PDB entry 3BE0 | X-ray diffraction, 3.05 A resolution | chain A

== Chain A ==
Molecule: P450cin
From: Citrobacter braakii
Reference sequence: Q8VQF6 (Q8VQF6_CITBR); residues 8-404 here = UniProt positions 8-404
Amino-acid sequence (397 residues; row label = number of the first residue in the row):
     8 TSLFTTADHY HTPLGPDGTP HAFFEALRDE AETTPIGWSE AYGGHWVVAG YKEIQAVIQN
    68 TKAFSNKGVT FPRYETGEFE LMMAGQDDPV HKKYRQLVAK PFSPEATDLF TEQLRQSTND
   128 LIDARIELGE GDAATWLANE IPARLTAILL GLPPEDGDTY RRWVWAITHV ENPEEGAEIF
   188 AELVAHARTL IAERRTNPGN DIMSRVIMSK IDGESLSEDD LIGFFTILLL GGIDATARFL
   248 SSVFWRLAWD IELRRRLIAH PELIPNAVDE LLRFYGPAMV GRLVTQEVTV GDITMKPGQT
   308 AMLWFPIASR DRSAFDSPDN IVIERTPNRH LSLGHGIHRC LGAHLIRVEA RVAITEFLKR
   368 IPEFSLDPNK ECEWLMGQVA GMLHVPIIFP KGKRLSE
Differences from the reference sequence: engineered mutation A242 (Asn in Q8VQF6)
Ion coordination: heme Fe near C347 (its only coordinating residue here)
Small-molecule neighbours:
  - 1,8-cineole (CNL; 1,3,3-trimethyl-2-oxabicyclo[2.2.2]octane): T77, Y81, L88, I234, L237, G238, A242, M286, V287, Q385, V386
  - heme (HEM): N73, V76, M90, A91, H98, R102, F109, I234, L235, G238, G239, A242, T243, F246, P284, A285, V287, R289, F312, S339, L340, G341, H342, I344, H345, R346, C347, L348, G349, L352, I353

== In short ==
Chain A binds heme and 1,8-cineole.
Chain A is P450cin (Citrobacter braakii); the structure, The Role of Asn 242 in P450cin, was determined by
X-ray diffraction, deposited together with 3BDZ.
